Entry 9HBU (electron microscopy, 3.51 A resolution); this record covers chains D and H of the 4 polymer chains in the assembly.

[Chain D]
Molecule: Tilapia Lake Virus nucleoprotein (segment 4)
From: Tilapia lake virus
UniProt: A0A1Y9SHW7 (A0A1Y9SHW7_9VIRU); residues 1-354 here = UniProt positions 1-354
Chain sequence (354 residues; each row starts with the number of its first residue):
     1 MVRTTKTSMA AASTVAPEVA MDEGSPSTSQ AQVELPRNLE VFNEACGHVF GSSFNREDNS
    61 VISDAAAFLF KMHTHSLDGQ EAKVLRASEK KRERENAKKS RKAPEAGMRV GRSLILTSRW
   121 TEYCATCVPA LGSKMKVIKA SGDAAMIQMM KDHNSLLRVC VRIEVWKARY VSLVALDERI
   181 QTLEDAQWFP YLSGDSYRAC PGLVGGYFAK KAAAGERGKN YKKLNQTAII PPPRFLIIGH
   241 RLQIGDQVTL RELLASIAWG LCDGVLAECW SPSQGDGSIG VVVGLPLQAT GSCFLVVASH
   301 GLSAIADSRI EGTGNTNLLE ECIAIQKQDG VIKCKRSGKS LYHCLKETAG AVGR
Unresolved in the structure: 1-33, 351-354
Reported in the primary citation:
  - binding site for 40-mer vRNA loop (chain H): Asn38, Arg112, Lys139, Lys151, Arg158, Arg162, Arg179, Asn225, Arg241

[Chain H]
Molecule: 40-mer vRNA loop
Sequence (37 nucleotides; row label = number of the first residue in the row; note: 3 numbers in that range are skipped by the numbering (no residue carries them; nothing is unmodelled there)):
     2 XXXXXXXXXX XXXXXXXXX
    24 XXXXXXXXXX XXXXXXXX
Modified positions: P5P (purine riboside-5'-monophosphate) at position 2, P5P (purine riboside-5'-monophosphate) at position 3, P5P (purine riboside-5'-monophosphate) at position 4, Y5P (1-(5-O-phosphono-beta-D-ribofuranosyl)-1,4-dihydropyrimidine) at position 5, Y5P (1-(5-O-phosphono-beta-D-ribofuranosyl)-1,4-dihydropyrimidine) at position 6, Y5P (1-(5-O-phosphono-beta-D-ribofuranosyl)-1,4-dihydropyrimidine) at position 7, Y5P (1-(5-O-phosphono-beta-D-ribofuranosyl)-1,4-dihydropyrimidine) at position 8, Y5P (1-(5-O-phosphono-beta-D-ribofuranosyl)-1,4-dihydropyrimidine) at position 9, Y5P (1-(5-O-phosphono-beta-D-ribofuranosyl)-1,4-dihydropyrimidine) at position 10, Y5P (1-(5-O-phosphono-beta-D-ribofuranosyl)-1,4-dihydropyrimidine) at position 11, Y5P (1-(5-O-phosphono-beta-D-ribofuranosyl)-1,4-dihydropyrimidine) at position 12, Y5P (1-(5-O-phosphono-beta-D-ribofuranosyl)-1,4-dihydropyrimidine) at position 13, Y5P (1-(5-O-phosphono-beta-D-ribofuranosyl)-1,4-dihydropyrimidine) at position 14, P5P (purine riboside-5'-monophosphate) at position 15, Y5P (1-(5-O-phosphono-beta-D-ribofuranosyl)-1,4-dihydropyrimidine) at position 16, P5P (purine riboside-5'-monophosphate) at position 17, Y5P (1-(5-O-phosphono-beta-D-ribofuranosyl)-1,4-dihydropyrimidine) at position 18, Y5P (1-(5-O-phosphono-beta-D-ribofuranosyl)-1,4-dihydropyrimidine) at position 19, Y5P (1-(5-O-phosphono-beta-D-ribofuranosyl)-1,4-dihydropyrimidine) at position 20, P5P (purine riboside-5'-monophosphate) at position 24, P5P (purine riboside-5'-monophosphate) at position 25, Y5P (1-(5-O-phosphono-beta-D-ribofuranosyl)-1,4-dihydropyrimidine) at position 26, P5P (purine riboside-5'-monophosphate) at position 27, Y5P (1-(5-O-phosphono-beta-D-ribofuranosyl)-1,4-dihydropyrimidine) at position 28, P5P (purine riboside-5'-monophosphate) at position 29, P5P (purine riboside-5'-monophosphate) at position 30, P5P (purine riboside-5'-monophosphate) at position 31, P5P (purine riboside-5'-monophosphate) at position 32, P5P (purine riboside-5'-monophosphate) at position 33, P5P (purine riboside-5'-monophosphate) at position 34, P5P (purine riboside-5'-monophosphate) at position 35, P5P (purine riboside-5'-monophosphate) at position 36, Y5P (1-(5-O-phosphono-beta-D-ribofuranosyl)-1,4-dihydropyrimidine) at position 37, Y5P (1-(5-O-phosphono-beta-D-ribofuranosyl)-1,4-dihydropyrimidine) at position 38, Y5P (1-(5-O-phosphono-beta-D-ribofuranosyl)-1,4-dihydropyrimidine) at position 39, Y5P (1-(5-O-phosphono-beta-D-ribofuranosyl)-1,4-dihydropyrimidine) at position 40, P5P (purine riboside-5'-monophosphate) at position 41

[Interface between chain D and chain H]
Pairs across the interface (38):
  Asn38(D) - P5P_32(H)  hydrogen bond to the phosphate
  Lys83(D) - Y5P_39(H)  phosphate contact
  Leu85(D) - Y5P_38(H)  base contact
  Lys91(D) - Y5P_39(H)  salt bridge to the phosphate
  Leu131(D) - Y5P_38(H)  sugar contact
  Gly132(D) - Y5P_38(H)  base contact
  Ser133(D) - Y5P_37(H)  base contact
  Lys134(D) - Y5P_37(H)  phosphate contact
  Lys136(D) - P5P_35(H)  salt bridge to the phosphate
  Lys136(D) - P5P_36(H)  phosphate contact
  Lys139(D) - P5P_34(H)  salt bridge to the phosphate
  Lys139(D) - P5P_35(H)  salt bridge to the phosphate
  Lys151(D) - P5P_33(H)  hydrogen bond to the phosphate
  Lys151(D) - P5P_34(H)  salt bridge to the phosphate
  Asn154(D) - P5P_36(H)  base contact
  Asn154(D) - Y5P_37(H)  base contact
  Ser155(D) - P5P_33(H)  phosphate contact
  Arg158(D) - P5P_32(H)  sugar contact
  Arg158(D) - P5P_33(H)  salt bridge to the phosphate
  Arg162(D) - P5P_31(H)  salt bridge to the phosphate
  Arg179(D) - P5P_41(H)  base contact
  Tyr191(D) - P5P_41(H)  base contact
  Leu192(D) - P5P_41(H)  phosphate contact
  Ser193(D) - P5P_41(H)  hydrogen bond to the phosphate
  Gly194(D) - P5P_41(H)  hydrogen bond to the phosphate
  Arg198(D) - Y5P_37(H)  hydrogen bond to the sugar
  Arg198(D) - Y5P_39(H)  salt bridge to the phosphate
  Gly206(D) - P5P_41(H)  base contact
  Tyr207(D) - Y5P_40(H)  base contact
  Tyr207(D) - P5P_41(H)  base contact
  Phe208(D) - Y5P_39(H)  sugar contact
  Phe208(D) - Y5P_40(H)  sugar contact
  Phe208(D) - P5P_41(H)  phosphate contact
  Asn220(D) - P5P_34(H)  base contact
  Asn220(D) - P5P_35(H)  base contact
  Asn225(D) - P5P_29(H)  hydrogen bond to the phosphate
  Asn225(D) - P5P_30(H)  hydrogen bond to the phosphate
  Arg241(D) - P5P_30(H)  hydrogen bond to the sugar
Interface residues without a listed pair, chain D (35 interface residues in all): Val84, Arg86, Met135, Met150, His153, Asp195, Leu203, Gln288

[Summary]
35 residues of chain D face 13 of chain H across their interface, with 8 hydrogen bonds and 8 salt bridges.
Among the polar pairs are Arg198(D)-Y5P_37(H), Arg241(D)-P5P_30(H) and Asn38(D)-P5P_32(H). From the paper: a
binding site for 40-mer vRNA loop (chain H) at Asn38(D), Arg112(D) and Lys139(D) among others.
Chain D is Tilapia Lake Virus nucleoprotein (segment 4) (Tilapia lake virus) and chain H is a 40-mer vRNA
loop; the structure, TiLV-NP tetramer (pseudo-C2) (local refinement around 2 TiLV-NPs), was determined by
electron microscopy together with 9HBR, 9HBS, 9HBT, 9HBV, 9HBW, 9HBX, 9HBY and 9HBZ from the same study.
